PDB entry 5U64 | X-ray diffraction, 1.15 A resolution | chain B

# Chain B
Protein: Vhh-28
Organism: Camelus dromedarius
Notes: antibody fragment or engineered binder
Amino-acid sequence (137 residues; each row starts with the number of its first residue; a row labelled like 82A-82C holds insertion residues (82A, then the next letters in order); numbers below 1 keep their minus sign (Met-1 is residue -1)):
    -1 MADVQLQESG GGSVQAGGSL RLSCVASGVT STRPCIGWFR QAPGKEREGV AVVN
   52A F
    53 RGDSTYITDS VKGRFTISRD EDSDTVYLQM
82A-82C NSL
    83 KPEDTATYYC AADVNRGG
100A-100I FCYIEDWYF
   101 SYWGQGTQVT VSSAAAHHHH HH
Unresolved in the structure: -1 to 0, 41-42, 73-75, 120-122
Disulfides: Cys22-Cys92, Cys33-Cys100B

# Overview
Chain B is Vhh-28 (Camelus dromedarius); the structure, Camel nanobody VHH-28, was determined by X-ray
diffraction, deposited together with 5U65.
